8CXQ - chains E and F of the 6 polymer chains in the assembly; structure by electron microscopy, 2.30 A resolution.

== Chain E (and F) ==
Protein: pan-sarbecovirus nanobody 1-22
Organism: Lama glama
Notes: antibody fragment or engineered binder; chain F of this document is another copy of the same molecule, construct and numbering; everything in this record applies to it too
Sequence (122 residues; numbered 1 to 122; the number before each row is that of its first residue):
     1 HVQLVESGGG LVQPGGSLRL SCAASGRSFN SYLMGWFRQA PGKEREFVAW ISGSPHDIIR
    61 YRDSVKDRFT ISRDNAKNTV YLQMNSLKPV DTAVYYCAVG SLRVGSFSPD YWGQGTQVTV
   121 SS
Disulfides: Cys-22/Cys-97

== Interface between chain E and chain F ==
Pairs across the interface (14):
  Leu-11(E) / Gln-117(F)
  Leu-11(E) / Thr-119(F)
  Val-12(E) / Gln-117(F)
  Gln-13(E) / Thr-92(F)
  Gln-13(E) / Ala-93(F)
  Gln-13(E) / Val-94(F)
  Gln-13(E) / Gln-117(F)  hydrogen bond
  Gln-13(E) / Val-118(F)
  Gln-13(E) / Thr-119(F)  hydrogen bond
  Pro-14(E) / Pro-41(F)
  Ser-121(E) / Thr-119(F)
  Ser-122(E) / Thr-92(F)  hydrogen bond (backbone-side chain)
  Ser-122(E) / Thr-119(F)
  Ser-122(E) / Ser-121(F)
Interface residues without a listed pair, chain E (7 interface residues in all): Gly-16
Interface residues without a listed pair, chain F (9 interface residues in all): Leu-11

== In short ==
The interface between chain E and chain F involves 7 residues on one side and 9 on the other; the contacts
include 3 hydrogen bonds. Among the polar pairs are Gln-13(E)/Gln-117(F), Gln-13(E)/Thr-119(F) and
Ser-122(E)/Thr-92(F).
Chain E and chain F are both pan-sarbecovirus nanobody 1-22 (Lama glama); the structure, SARS-CoV-2 Spike
protein in complex with a pan-sarbecovirus nanobody 1-22, was determined by electron microscopy (same
publication as 8CWU, 8CWV, 8CXN, 8CY6, 8CY7, 8CY9 and 5 further entries).
